PDB entry 4O0Z | X-ray diffraction, 2.05 A resolution | chains A and B

== Chain A (and B) ==
Protein: Nicotinamide phosphoribosyltransferase
Source organism: Homo sapiens
Notes: EC 2.4.2.12; chain B of this document is another copy of the same molecule, construct and numbering; everything in this record applies to it too
UniProtKB: P43490 (NAMPT_HUMAN); residues 1-491 here = UniProt positions 1-491
Chain sequence (501 residues; numbered 1 to 501; the number before each row is that of its first residue):
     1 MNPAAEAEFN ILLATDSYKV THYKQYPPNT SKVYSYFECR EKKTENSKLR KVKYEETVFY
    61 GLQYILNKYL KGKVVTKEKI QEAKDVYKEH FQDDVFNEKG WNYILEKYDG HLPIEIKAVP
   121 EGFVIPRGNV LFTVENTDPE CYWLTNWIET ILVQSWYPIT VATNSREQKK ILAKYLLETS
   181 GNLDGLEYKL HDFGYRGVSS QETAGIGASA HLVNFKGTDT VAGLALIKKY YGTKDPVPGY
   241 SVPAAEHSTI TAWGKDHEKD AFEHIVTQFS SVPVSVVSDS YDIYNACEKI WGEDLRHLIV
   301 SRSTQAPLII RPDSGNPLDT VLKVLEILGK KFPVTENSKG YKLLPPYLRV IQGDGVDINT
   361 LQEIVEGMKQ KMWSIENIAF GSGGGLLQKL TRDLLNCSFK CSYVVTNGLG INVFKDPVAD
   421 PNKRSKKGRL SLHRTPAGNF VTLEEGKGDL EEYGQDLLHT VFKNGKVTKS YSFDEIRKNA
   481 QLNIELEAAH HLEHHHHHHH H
Disordered / not traced: 1-7, 44-52, 488-501 (chain B: 1-7, 43-52, 487-501)
Construct notes: expression tag (492-501)
Residues lining bound ligands: 2RM (N-{4-[(3,5-difluorophenyl)sulfonyl]benzyl}indolizine-6-carboxamide): Y188, H191, F193, R196, G217, D219, Y240, S241, V242, A244, P273, S275, I309, R311, I351, A379

== Interface between chain A and chain B ==
Residue-residue contacts - 206 pairs, chain A then chain B:
  F9(A) - Q201(B)
  L13(A) - Y195(B)
  L13(A) - V221(B)
  A14(A) - Y195(B)
  T15(A) - Y195(B)
  T15(A) - D219(B)
  T15(A) - V221(B)
  D16(A) - Y195(B)
  D16(A) - R196(B)  salt bridge
  D16(A) - D219(B)
  S17(A) - T218(B)
  S17(A) - D219(B)  hydrogen bond (backbone-backbone)
  S17(A) - V221(B)
  S17(A) - S241(B)
  Y18(A) - R196(B)  hydrogen bond
  Y18(A) - D219(B)  hydrogen bond (backbone-side chain)
  Y18(A) - A244(B)
  Y18(A) - A245(B)
  Y18(A) - E246(B)
  K19(A) - E246(B)  salt bridge
  T21(A) - P243(B)
  T21(A) - A244(B)  hydrogen bond (side chain-backbone)
  T21(A) - F269(B)
  H22(A) - A244(B)  hydrogen bond (side chain-backbone)
  H22(A) - A245(B)
  H22(A) - E246(B)  salt bridge
  H22(A) - T249(B)
  K24(A) - H264(B)  hydrogen bond (backbone-side chain)
  K24(A) - Q268(B)
  Q25(A) - A244(B)  hydrogen bond (side chain-backbone)
  Q25(A) - A245(B)
  Q25(A) - T249(B)  hydrogen bond
  Q25(A) - W253(B)  hydrogen bond (backbone-side chain)
  Q25(A) - H264(B)
  Q25(A) - I265(B)
  Q25(A) - F269(B)
  Y26(A) - E246(B)
  Y26(A) - S248(B)  hydrogen bond
  Y26(A) - A252(B)  hydrophobic
  P27(A) - A252(B)
  P27(A) - W253(B)
  P28(A) - W253(B)
  Y69(A) - Q201(B)
  V86(A) - L224(B)  hydrophobic
  E89(A) - P236(B)
  E89(A) - V237(B)
  E89(A) - Y240(B)
  H90(A) - T218(B)  hydrogen bond (side chain-backbone)
  H90(A) - L224(B)
  H90(A) - G239(B)  hydrogen bond (side chain-backbone)
  H90(A) - Y240(B)
  H90(A) - S241(B)  hydrogen bond (backbone-backbone)
  F91(A) - S241(B)
  Q92(A) - Y240(B)
  D93(A) - V272(B)
  N146(A) - E246(B)  hydrogen bond
  N146(A) - S248(B)
  E149(A) - R196(B)  salt bridge
  E149(A) - E246(B)
  T150(A) - Y195(B)
  T150(A) - R196(B)
  I151(A) - Q201(B)
  V153(A) - R196(B)
  Q154(A) - Y195(B)  hydrogen bond (side chain-backbone)
  Q154(A) - R196(B)
  Q154(A) - V198(B)
  Q154(A) - S200(B)
  Q154(A) - Q201(B)  hydrogen bond
  W156(A) - R196(B)  hydrogen bond (side chain-backbone)
  W156(A) - G197(B)  hydrogen bond (side chain-backbone)
  W156(A) - V198(B)  hydrogen bond (side chain-backbone)
  W156(A) - Q388(B)
  Y157(A) - S199(B)
  Y195(A) - L13(B)
  Y195(A) - A14(B)
  Y195(A) - T15(B)
  Y195(A) - D16(B)
  Y195(A) - T150(B)
  Y195(A) - Q154(B)  hydrogen bond (backbone-side chain)
  R196(A) - D16(B)  salt bridge
  R196(A) - Y18(B)  hydrogen bond
  R196(A) - K19(B)
  R196(A) - E149(B)  salt bridge
  R196(A) - T150(B)
  R196(A) - V153(B)
  R196(A) - W156(B)  hydrogen bond (backbone-side chain)
  R196(A) - R392(B)
  G197(A) - W156(B)  hydrogen bond (backbone-side chain)
  V198(A) - Q154(B)
  V198(A) - W156(B)  hydrogen bond (backbone-side chain)
  S199(A) - Y157(B)
  S199(A) - S199(B)  hydrogen bond
  S199(A) - T203(B)  hydrogen bond
  S199(A) - I206(B)
  S200(A) - Q154(B)
  S200(A) - S200(B)  hydrogen bond
  S200(A) - E202(B)
  S200(A) - T203(B)  hydrogen bond
  S200(A) - I206(B)
  Q201(A) - F9(B)
  Q201(A) - Y69(B)
  Q201(A) - I151(B)
  Q201(A) - Q154(B)  hydrogen bond
  Q201(A) - E202(B)  hydrogen bond (backbone-side chain)
  E202(A) - S200(B)
  E202(A) - Q201(B)  hydrogen bond (side chain-backbone)
  E202(A) - E202(B)  hydrogen bond (backbone-side chain)
  T203(A) - S199(B)  hydrogen bond
  T203(A) - S200(B)  hydrogen bond
  T203(A) - T203(B)  hydrogen bond
  T218(A) - S17(B)
  T218(A) - H90(B)  hydrogen bond (backbone-side chain)
  D219(A) - T15(B)
  D219(A) - D16(B)
  D219(A) - S17(B)  hydrogen bond (backbone-backbone)
  D219(A) - Y18(B)  hydrogen bond (side chain-backbone)
  V221(A) - L13(B)
  V221(A) - T15(B)
  V221(A) - S17(B)
  L224(A) - H90(B)
  P236(A) - E89(B)
  V237(A) - E89(B)
  G239(A) - H90(B)  hydrogen bond (backbone-side chain)
  Y240(A) - E89(B)
  Y240(A) - H90(B)
  Y240(A) - Q92(B)
  S241(A) - S17(B)
  S241(A) - H90(B)  hydrogen bond (backbone-backbone)
  S241(A) - F91(B)
  A244(A) - Y18(B)
  A244(A) - T21(B)
  A244(A) - H22(B)  hydrogen bond (backbone-side chain)
  A244(A) - Q25(B)  hydrogen bond (backbone-side chain)
  A245(A) - Y18(B)
  A245(A) - Q25(B)
  E246(A) - Y18(B)
  E246(A) - K19(B)  salt bridge
  E246(A) - H22(B)  salt bridge
  E246(A) - Y26(B)
  E246(A) - N146(B)  hydrogen bond
  E246(A) - E149(B)
  H247(A) - K415(B)
  S248(A) - Y26(B)  hydrogen bond
  S248(A) - N146(B)  hydrogen bond
  S248(A) - C401(B)
  T249(A) - H22(B)
  T249(A) - Q25(B)  hydrogen bond
  T249(A) - Y26(B)
  T251(A) - V413(B)
  T251(A) - F414(B)
  A252(A) - Y26(B)  hydrophobic
  A252(A) - P27(B)
  A252(A) - V404(B)
  W253(A) - Q25(B)  hydrogen bond (side chain-backbone)
  W253(A) - Y26(B)
  W253(A) - P27(B)
  H264(A) - K24(B)  hydrogen bond (side chain-backbone)
  H264(A) - Q25(B)
  H264(A) - Y26(B)
  I265(A) - Q25(B)
  Q268(A) - K24(B)
  F269(A) - T21(B)
  F269(A) - Q25(B)
  D279(A) - P417(B)
  S280(A) - K415(B)
  S280(A) - D416(B)  hydrogen bond (backbone-backbone)
  S280(A) - P417(B)
  Y281(A) - F414(B)
  Y281(A) - D416(B)
  Y281(A) - P417(B)
  Y281(A) - V418(B)  hydrogen bond (backbone-backbone)
  D282(A) - V418(B)
  Y284(A) - V418(B)  hydrophobic
  Y284(A) - A419(B)
  D313(A) - K423(B)  salt bridge
  S314(A) - P417(B)
  G315(A) - A419(B)
  D354(A) - K423(B)  salt bridge
  Q388(A) - W156(B)
  Q388(A) - Q388(B)  hydrogen bond (side chain-backbone)
  Q388(A) - L390(B)  hydrogen bond (side chain-backbone)
  K389(A) - T391(B)
  L390(A) - Q388(B)  hydrogen bond (backbone-side chain)
  T391(A) - K389(B)
  R392(A) - R196(B)
  C401(A) - S248(B)
  V404(A) - A252(B)
  I411(A) - A252(B)
  V413(A) - T251(B)
  F414(A) - T251(B)
  F414(A) - K255(B)
  F414(A) - Y281(B)
  K415(A) - H247(B)
  K415(A) - S280(B)
  D416(A) - S280(B)  hydrogen bond (backbone-backbone)
  D416(A) - Y281(B)
  P417(A) - D279(B)
  P417(A) - S280(B)
  P417(A) - Y281(B)
  P417(A) - S314(B)
  V418(A) - Y281(B)  hydrogen bond (backbone-backbone)
  V418(A) - D282(B)
  V418(A) - Y284(B)  hydrophobic
  A419(A) - G315(B)
  K423(A) - D313(B)  hydrogen bond (side chain-backbone)
  K423(A) - D354(B)  salt bridge
Other interface residues (no listed pair), chain A (96 interface residues in all): Y87, V95, A204, I206, A222, V242, P243, V272, I283, D420
Other interface residues (no listed pair), chain B (98 interface residues in all): P28, V86, Y87, D93, V95, A204, A222, K228, V242, G254, I283, D420

== In short ==
96 residues of chain A face 98 of chain B across their interface, with 56 hydrogen bonds and 11 salt bridges.
Among the polar pairs are D16(A)-R196(B), K19(A)-E246(B) and H22(A)-E246(B). Bound to chain A: compound 2RM.
Chain A and chain B are both Nicotinamide phosphoribosyltransferase (Homo sapiens); the structure, Structural
and Biochemical Analyses of the Catalysis and Potency Impact of Inhibitor Phosphoribosylation by Human
Nicotinamide ..., was determined by X-ray diffraction (same publication as 4O10, 4O12, 4L4L and 4L4M).
